Entry 8WLK (electron microscopy, 3.37 A resolution); this record covers chain A.

Chain A:
Protein: Synaptic vesicular amine transporter
Organism: Homo sapiens
UniProt: Q05940 (VMAT2_HUMAN); numbering as in UniProt (aligned over 1-474)
Sequence (497 residues; numbered 1 to 497; the number before each row is that of its first residue):
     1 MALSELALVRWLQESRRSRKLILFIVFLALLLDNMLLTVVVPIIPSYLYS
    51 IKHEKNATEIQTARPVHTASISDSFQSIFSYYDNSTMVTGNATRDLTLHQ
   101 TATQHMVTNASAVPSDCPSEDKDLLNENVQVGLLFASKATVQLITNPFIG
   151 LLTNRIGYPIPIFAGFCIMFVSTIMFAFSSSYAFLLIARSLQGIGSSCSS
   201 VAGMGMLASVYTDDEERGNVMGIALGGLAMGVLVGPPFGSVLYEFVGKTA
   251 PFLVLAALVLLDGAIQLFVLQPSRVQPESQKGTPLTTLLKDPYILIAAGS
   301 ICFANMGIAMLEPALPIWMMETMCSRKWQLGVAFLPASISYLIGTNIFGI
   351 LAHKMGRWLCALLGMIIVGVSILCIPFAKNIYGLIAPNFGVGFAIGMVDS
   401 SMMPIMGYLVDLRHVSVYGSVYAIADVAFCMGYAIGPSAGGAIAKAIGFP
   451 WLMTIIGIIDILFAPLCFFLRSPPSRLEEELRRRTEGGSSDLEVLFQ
Disordered / not traced: 1-17, 49-122, 475-497
Differences from the reference sequence: expression tag (475-497)
Residues lining bound ligands: EBZ ((3S,5R,11bS)-9,10-dimethoxy-3-(2-methylpropyl)-1,3,4,6,7,11b-hexahydro-2H-pyrido[2,1-a]isoquinolin-2-one): Leu-37, Thr-38, Val-40, Phe-135, Arg-189, Val-232, Ile-308, Glu-312, Phe-334, Ala-337, Ser-338, Tyr-341, Ile-395, Phe-429, Tyr-433
Curated features (UniProtKB/Swiss-Prot):
  - binding site (serotonin): Leu-228, Val-232, Asn-305, Ile-308, Glu-312, Phe-334, Tyr-341, Asp-399, Tyr-433
  - glycosylation (N-linked (GlcNAc...) asparagine): Asn-84, Asn-91
  - natural variant: Pro-387 (P387L: In PKDYS2)
  - mutagenesis: Asp-33 (D33A: Abolishes dopamine uptake; D33N: Abolishes dopamine uptake. Abolishes serotonin uptake), Asn-34 (N34A: Abolishes binding to reserpine. Reduces binding to dihydrotetrabenazine. Reduces serotonin uptake; N34D: Abolishes binding to dihydrotetrabenazine. Reduces serotonin uptake ...), Leu-37 (L37A: Abolishes binding to dihydrotetrabenazine; L37F: Reduces sensitivity to tetrabenazine. Reduces fluorescent false neurotransmitter FFN206 uptake. Abolishes binding to dihydrotetrabenazine ...), Thr-38 (T38A: Abolishes binding to dihydrotetrabenazine. Abolishes dopamine uptake), Val-41 (V41A: Abolishes binding to dihydrotetrabenazine. Reduces dopamine uptake), Pro-45 (P45A: Abolishes dopamine uptake), Glu-127 (E127A: Reduces serotonin uptake), Phe-135 (F135A: Abolishes binding to dihydrotetrabenazine. Reduces sensitivity to tetrabenazine. Abolishes FFN206 uptake. Abolishes binding to dihydrotetrabenazine. Abolishes serotonin uptake), Lys-138 (K138A: Reduces dopamine uptake. Abolishes binding to dihydrotetrabenazine. Abolishes serotonin uptake), Arg-189 (R189A: Abolishes binding to dihydrotetrabenazine. Abolishes serotonin uptake; R189K: Abolishes binding to dihydrotetrabenazine. Abolishes binding to tetrabenazine. Abolishes serotonin uptake ...), Ser-196 (S196A: Reduces dopamine uptake), Met-204 (M204A: Reduces dopamine uptake), 27 further mutagenesis entries in UniProt
Reported in the primary citation:
  - conformationally variable residues (loop rearrangement): Leu-124 to Gly-132, Pro-313 to Met-323
  - binding site for EBZ: Arg-189, Val-232, Glu-312
  - mutagenesis - N34A (7-fold), L37F (45-fold), L124R/L125R, V232L, I308V, E312A (8-fold), W318A, Y433F: decreased binding to EBZ
  - contacts within the chain: Pro-45/Trp-318 (hydrophobic contact), Val-131/Trp-318 (hydrophobic contact), Pro-313/Trp-318 (hydrophobic contact), Trp-318/Leu-330 (hydrophobic contact)
  - specificity-determining residues: Leu-37, Val-232, Ile-308, Tyr-433
  - mutagenesis - D399A: decreased expression
  - disease-associated variants - P316A (citing earlier work)

In short:
Chain A binds compound EBZ. Curated annotation (UniProt) lists 9 serotonin-binding residues and 39 mutagenesis
sites. The paper reports a binding site for EBZ at Arg-189, Val-232 and Glu-312; N34A, L37F and L124R/L125R,
among others, reduce binding to EBZ; 9 substitutions were tested in all.
Chain A is Synaptic vesicular amine transporter (Homo sapiens); the structure, Cryo-EM structure of human
VMAT2 in presence of Tetrabenazine, was determined by electron microscopy, deposited together with 8WLJ, 8WLL
and 8WLM.
